7XZI - chains E and F of the 14 polymer chains in the assembly; structure by electron microscopy, 2.77 A resolution.

== Chain E ==
Name: Tic100
Source organism: Chlamydomonas reinhardtii
Reference sequence: A0A2K3DQY7 (A0A2K3DQY7_CHLRE); numbering as in UniProt (aligned over 1-955)
Amino-acid sequence (955 residues; numbered 1 to 955; the number before each row is that of its first residue):
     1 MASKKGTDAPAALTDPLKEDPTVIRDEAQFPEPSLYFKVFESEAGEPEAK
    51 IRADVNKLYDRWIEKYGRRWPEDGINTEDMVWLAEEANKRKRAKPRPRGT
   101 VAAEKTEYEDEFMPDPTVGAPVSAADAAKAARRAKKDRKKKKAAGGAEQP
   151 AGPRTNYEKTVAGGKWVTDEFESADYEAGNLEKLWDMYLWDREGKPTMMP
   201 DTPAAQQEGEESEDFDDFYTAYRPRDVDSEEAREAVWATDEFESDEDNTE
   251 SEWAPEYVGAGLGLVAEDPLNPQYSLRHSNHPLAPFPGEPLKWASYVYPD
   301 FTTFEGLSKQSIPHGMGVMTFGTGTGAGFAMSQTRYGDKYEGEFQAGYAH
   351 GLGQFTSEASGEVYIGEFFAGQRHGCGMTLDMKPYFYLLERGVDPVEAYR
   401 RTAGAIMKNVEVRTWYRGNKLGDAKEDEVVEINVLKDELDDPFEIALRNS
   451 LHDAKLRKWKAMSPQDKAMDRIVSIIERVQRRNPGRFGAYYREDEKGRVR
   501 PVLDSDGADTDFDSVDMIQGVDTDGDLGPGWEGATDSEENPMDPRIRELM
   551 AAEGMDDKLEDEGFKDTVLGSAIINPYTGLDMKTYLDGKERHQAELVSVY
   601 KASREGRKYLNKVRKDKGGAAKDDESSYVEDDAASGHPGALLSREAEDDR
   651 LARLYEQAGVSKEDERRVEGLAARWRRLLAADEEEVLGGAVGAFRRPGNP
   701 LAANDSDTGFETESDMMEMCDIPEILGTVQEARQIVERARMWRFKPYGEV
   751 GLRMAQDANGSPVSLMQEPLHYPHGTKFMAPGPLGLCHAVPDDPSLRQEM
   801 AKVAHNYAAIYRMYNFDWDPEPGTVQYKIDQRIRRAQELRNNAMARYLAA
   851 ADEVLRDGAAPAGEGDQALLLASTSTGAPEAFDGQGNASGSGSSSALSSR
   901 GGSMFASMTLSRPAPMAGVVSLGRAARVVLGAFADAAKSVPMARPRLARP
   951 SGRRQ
Unresolved in the structure: 1-12, 117-151, 617-641, 681-694, 857-955
Disulfide bonds: Cys376-Cys720

== Chain F ==
Name: Tic56
Source organism: Chlamydomonas reinhardtii
Reference sequence: A8J6R5 (A8J6R5_CHLRE); numbering as in UniProt (aligned over 1-244)
Amino-acid sequence (244 residues; each row starts with the number of its first residue):
     1 MSEPGAGPSDGQVVTRKIRLHKVMRPLDESSPSSQEQHMDRRLAEILPAI
    51 ADLPVPGPSGAGGSPADARAVEMRRLRGTQQELAQMEAMELATLFDMSKP
   101 HPLDNAAPATPWKGELRPVPRKIVLSPYQYEMINYQRMLMRKNIWYYRDR
   151 MNVPRGPCPLHVVKEAWVSGIVDENTLFWGHGLYDWLPAKNIKLLLPMVR
   201 TPEVRFATWIKRTFSLKPSLNRIREQRKEHRDPQEASLQVELMR
Unresolved in the structure: 1-77

== How chain E and chain F interact ==
Pairs across the interface (141; chain E residue first):
  Pro21(E) - Arg117(F)
  Pro21(E) - Pro118(F)
  Pro21(E) - Pro120(F)
  Thr22(E) - Pro120(F)
  Thr22(E) - Arg121(F)  hydrogen bond (backbone-backbone)
  Thr22(E) - Lys122(F)
  Val23(E) - Lys122(F)
  Ile24(E) - Lys122(F)  hydrogen bond (backbone-backbone)
  Ile24(E) - Ile123(F)
  Ile24(E) - Val124(F)  hydrogen bond (backbone-backbone)
  Arg25(E) - Val124(F)
  Asp26(E) - Val124(F)  hydrogen bond (backbone-backbone)
  Asp26(E) - Ser126(F)  hydrogen bond
  Asp26(E) - Gln129(F)
  Ala28(E) - Ser126(F)
  Ala28(E) - Pro127(F)
  Ala28(E) - Tyr128(F)  hydrogen bond (backbone-backbone)
  Phe30(E) - Pro127(F)
  Phe30(E) - Glu131(F)
  Leu283(E) - Tyr184(F)  hydrophobic
  Pro290(E) - His181(F)
  Leu291(E) - His181(F)
  Leu291(E) - Tyr184(F)  hydrophobic
  Lys292(E) - His181(F)
  Trp293(E) - Tyr146(F)  hydrophobic
  Trp293(E) - Pro154(F)  hydrophobic
  Trp293(E) - Trp179(F)  hydrophobic
  Trp293(E) - Trp186(F)  hydrophobic
  Leu307(E) - Tyr184(F)  hydrophobic
  Gly315(E) - Tyr184(F)
  Met316(E) - Tyr184(F)
  Arg738(E) - Asp185(F)  salt bridge
  Met741(E) - Arg148(F)  hydrogen bond (backbone-side chain)
  Met741(E) - Trp186(F)
  Trp742(E) - Trp179(F)
  Trp742(E) - Tyr184(F)
  Trp742(E) - Trp186(F)
  Phe744(E) - Pro154(F)
  Lys745(E) - Tyr146(F)
  Pro746(E) - Tyr146(F)
  Pro746(E) - Gly156(F)
  Pro746(E) - Pro157(F)
  Tyr747(E) - Pro157(F)  hydrophobic
  Met766(E) - Arg155(F)  hydrogen bond (backbone-side chain)
  Gln767(E) - Val153(F)
  Gln767(E) - Pro154(F)  hydrogen bond (side chain-backbone)
  Gln767(E) - Arg155(F)
  Gln767(E) - Gly156(F)  hydrogen bond (backbone-backbone)
  Glu768(E) - Arg155(F)  hydrogen bond (backbone-side chain)
  Pro769(E) - Tyr147(F)  hydrogen bond (backbone-side chain)
  Pro769(E) - Arg155(F)
  Pro769(E) - Gly156(F)
  Pro769(E) - Cys158(F)  hydrophobic
  Pro769(E) - Val162(F)  hydrophobic
  Leu770(E) - Val162(F)  hydrophobic
  Leu770(E) - Glu165(F)
  Leu770(E) - Ala166(F)  hydrophobic
  Leu770(E) - Ile171(F)
  His771(E) - Arg155(F)
  Tyr772(E) - Tyr147(F)  hydrogen bond
  Tyr772(E) - Arg155(F)
  Tyr772(E) - Ile171(F)
  Phe778(E) - Arg150(F)
  Met779(E) - Asp149(F)
  Met779(E) - Arg150(F)  hydrogen bond (backbone-backbone)
  Met779(E) - Met151(F)  hydrophobic
  Ala780(E) - Arg150(F)  hydrogen bond (backbone-side chain)
  Pro781(E) - Tyr147(F)  hydrophobic
  Pro781(E) - Arg148(F)
  Pro781(E) - Asp149(F)
  Pro781(E) - Arg150(F)
  Pro781(E) - Ile171(F)
  Pro781(E) - Asp173(F)
  Pro781(E) - Thr176(F)  hydrogen bond (backbone-side chain)
  Gly782(E) - Arg150(F)  hydrogen bond (backbone-side chain)
  Gly782(E) - Gly170(F)
  Gly782(E) - Ile171(F)  hydrogen bond (backbone-backbone)
  Gly782(E) - Leu238(F)
  Pro783(E) - Gly170(F)
  Pro783(E) - Leu238(F)
  Pro783(E) - Gln239(F)  hydrogen bond (backbone-side chain)
  Pro783(E) - Leu242(F)  hydrophobic
  Leu784(E) - Gly170(F)  hydrogen bond (backbone-backbone)
  Leu784(E) - Ile171(F)  hydrophobic
  Leu784(E) - Leu216(F)  hydrophobic
  Leu786(E) - Arg150(F)
  Leu786(E) - Leu220(F)
  Leu786(E) - Ala236(F)  hydrophobic
  Leu786(E) - Leu238(F)  hydrophobic
  Leu786(E) - Gln239(F)
  Cys787(E) - Leu216(F)  hydrophobic
  Cys787(E) - Ile223(F)
  Cys787(E) - Gln239(F)  hydrogen bond
  Ala789(E) - Arg227(F)
  Leu796(E) - Met151(F)  hydrophobic
  Glu799(E) - Met151(F)
  Met800(E) - Met151(F)  hydrophobic
  Val803(E) - Arg150(F)
  Val803(E) - Asn152(F)
  Tyr807(E) - Arg148(F)
  Tyr807(E) - Asp149(F)  hydrogen bond (side chain-backbone)
  Tyr807(E) - Asn152(F)  hydrogen bond
  Tyr807(E) - Leu177(F)  hydrophobic
  Ile810(E) - Trp186(F)
  Tyr811(E) - Lys190(F)  hydrogen bond
  Tyr814(E) - Leu187(F)
  Tyr814(E) - Asn191(F)
  Asn815(E) - Lys190(F)
  Asn815(E) - Asn191(F)  hydrogen bond
  Trp818(E) - Glu115(F)
  Trp818(E) - Leu116(F)
  Trp818(E) - Arg117(F)
  Trp818(E) - Pro118(F)
  Asp819(E) - Trp112(F)  hydrogen bond
  Asp819(E) - Lys113(F)
  Pro820(E) - Trp112(F)  hydrogen bond (backbone-side chain)
  Glu821(E) - Trp112(F)
  Pro822(E) - Trp112(F)
  Tyr827(E) - Asn105(F)
  Tyr827(E) - Ala106(F)  hydrogen bond (side chain-backbone)
  Tyr827(E) - Pro108(F)
  Lys828(E) - Met97(F)
  Lys828(E) - Asp104(F)
  Gln831(E) - Leu103(F)  hydrogen bond (side chain-backbone)
  Arg832(E) - Leu94(F)  hydrogen bond (side chain-backbone)
  Arg832(E) - Phe95(F)
  Arg832(E) - Asp96(F)  hydrogen bond (side chain-backbone)
  Arg832(E) - Met97(F)
  Arg832(E) - Lys99(F)  hydrogen bond (side chain-backbone)
  Arg832(E) - His101(F)
  Arg832(E) - Asp104(F)  salt bridge
  Arg835(E) - Glu90(F)  salt bridge
  Arg835(E) - Leu103(F)
  Ala836(E) - Leu94(F)
  Ala836(E) - Phe95(F)  hydrophobic
  Leu839(E) - Glu87(F)
  Leu839(E) - Glu90(F)
  Leu839(E) - Leu91(F)  hydrophobic
  Asn842(E) - Glu87(F)
  Arg846(E) - Ala84(F)
  Arg846(E) - Glu87(F)  salt bridge
Interface residues without a listed pair, chain E (71 interface residues in all): Glu27, Gln29, Pro282, Gly785, Arg797, Gly823, Ile829, Ile833
Interface residues without a listed pair, chain F (78 interface residues in all): Gln80, Pro100, Ala107, Val119, Leu125, Val172, Asn175, Pro188, Glu229, His230
From the paper, about this interface:
  - interface residues, chain F: Gly78(F)

== Summary ==
Chain E and chain F form an interface of 71 and 78 residues respectively; the contacts include 32 hydrogen
bonds and 4 salt bridges. Polar contacts include Arg738(E)-Asp185(F), Arg832(E)-Asp104(F) and
Arg835(E)-Glu90(F). From the paper: the interface residue Gly78(F).
Chain E is Tic100 and chain F is Tic56, both from Chlamydomonas reinhardtii; the structure, Cryo-EM structure
of TOC-TIC supercomplex from Chlamydomonas reinhardtii, was determined by electron microscopy, deposited
together with 7XZJ.
